7KWU - chains A and B; structure by X-ray diffraction, 2.02 A resolution.

# Chain A
Name: Reverse transcriptase p66
Source organism: Human immunodeficiency virus type 1
Notes: EC 2.7.7.49
UniProt: P03366 (POL_HV1B1); residues 1-555 here correspond to UniProt positions 600-1154 (UniProt number = residue number + 599)
Chain sequence (557 residues; each row starts with the number of its first residue; numbers below 1 keep their minus sign (Met-1 is residue -1)):
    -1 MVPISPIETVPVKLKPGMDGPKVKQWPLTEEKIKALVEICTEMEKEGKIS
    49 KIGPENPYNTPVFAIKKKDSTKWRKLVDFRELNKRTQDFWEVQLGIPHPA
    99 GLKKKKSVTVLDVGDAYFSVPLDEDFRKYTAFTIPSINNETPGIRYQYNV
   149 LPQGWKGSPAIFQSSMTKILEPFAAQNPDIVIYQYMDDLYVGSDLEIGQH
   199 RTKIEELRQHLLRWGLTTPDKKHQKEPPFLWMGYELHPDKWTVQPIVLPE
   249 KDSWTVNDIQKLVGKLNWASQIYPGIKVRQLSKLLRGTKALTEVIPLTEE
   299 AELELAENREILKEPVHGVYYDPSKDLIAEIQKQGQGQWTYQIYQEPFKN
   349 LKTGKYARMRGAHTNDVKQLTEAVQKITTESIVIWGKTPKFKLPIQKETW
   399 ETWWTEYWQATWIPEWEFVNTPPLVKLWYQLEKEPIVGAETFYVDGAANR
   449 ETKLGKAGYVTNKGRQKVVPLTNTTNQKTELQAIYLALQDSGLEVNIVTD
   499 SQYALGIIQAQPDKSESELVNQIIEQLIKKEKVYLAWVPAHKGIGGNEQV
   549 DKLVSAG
Unresolved in the structure: 555
Sequence notes: initiating methionine (-1); expression tag (0); engineered mutation Ala172 (Lys771 in P03366), Ala173 (Lys772 in P03366), Ser280 (Cys879 in P03366)
Metal / ion sites: Mg2+: Asp443, Asp549
Residues lining bound ligands: 16c (K7F; 4-[(4-{[4-(4-cyano-2,6-dimethylphenoxy)-5-(pyridin-4-yl)pyrimidin-2-yl]amino}piperidin-1-yl)methyl]benzamide): Pro95, Leu100, Lys101, Lys103, Lys104, Ser105, Val106, Val179, Ile180, Tyr181, Tyr188, Pro225, Phe227, Trp229, Leu234, His235, Pro236, Tyr318
UniProt features mapped onto this chain:
  - region: Phe227 to His235 (RT 'primer grip')
  - motif: Trp398 to Trp414 (Tryptophan repeat motif)
  - binding site (Mg(2+)): Asp110, Asp185, Asp186, Asp443, Glu478, Asp498, Asp549
  - site: Trp401 (Essential for RT p66/p51 heterodimerization), Trp414 (Essential for RT p66/p51 heterodimerization), Phe440, Tyr441 (Cleavage)
Reported in the primary citation:
  - binding site for 16c: Pro95, Leu100, Lys101, Val179, Ile180, Tyr181, Tyr188, Leu228, Leu234, Pro236, Tyr318

# Chain B
Name: Reverse transcriptase p51
Source organism: Human immunodeficiency virus type 1
UniProt: P03366 (POL_HV1B1); residues 1-428 here correspond to UniProt positions 600-1027 (UniProt number = residue number + 599)
Chain sequence (429 residues; row label = number of the first residue in the row; numbering starts at 0):
     0 GPISPIETVPVKLKPGMDGPKVKQWPLTEEKIKALVEICTEMEKEGKISK
    50 IGPENPYNTPVFAIKKKDSTKWRKLVDFRELNKRTQDFWEVQLGIPHPAG
   100 LKKKKSVTVLDVGDAYFSVPLDEDFRKYTAFTIPSINNETPGIRYQYNVL
   150 PQGWKGSPAIFQSSMTKILEPFKKQNPDIVIYQYMDDLYVGSDLEIGQHR
   200 TKIEELRQHLLRWGLTTPDKKHQKEPPFLWMGYELHPDKWTVQPIVLPEK
   250 DSWTVNDIQKLVGKLNWASQIYPGIKVRQLSKLLRGTKALTEVIPLTEEA
   300 ELELAENREILKEPVHGVYYDPSKDLIAEIQKQGQGQWTYQIYQEPFKNL
   350 KTGKYARMRGAHTNDVKQLTEAVQKITTESIVIWGKTPKFKLPIQKETWE
   400 TWWTEYWQATWIPEWEFVNTPPLVKLWYQ
Unresolved in the structure: 0-3, 214-224
Sequence notes: expression tag (0); engineered mutation Ser280 (Cys879 in P03366)
UniProt features mapped onto this chain:
  - region: Phe227 to His235 (RT 'primer grip')
  - motif: Trp398 to Trp414 (Tryptophan repeat motif)
  - binding site (Mg(2+)): Asp110, Asp185, Asp186
  - site (Essential for RT p66/p51 heterodimerization): Trp401, Trp414
Reported in the primary citation:
  - binding site for 16c: Glu138

# How chain A and chain B interact
Contacting residue pairs (108):
  Val8(A) - Glu53(B)
  Pro9(A) - Glu53(B)
  Gln85(A) - Glu53(B)  hydrogen bond (side chain-backbone)
  Asp86(A) - Lys20(B)  salt bridge
  Asp86(A) - Pro55(B)
  Phe87(A) - Pro52(B)
  Trp88(A) - Pro52(B)  hydrogen bond (backbone-backbone)
  Trp88(A) - Asn54(B)
  Trp88(A) - Pro55(B)
  Trp88(A) - Asn57(B)
  Trp88(A) - Thr131(B)
  Trp88(A) - Arg143(B)
  Gly93(A) - Asn137(B)
  Ile94(A) - Asn137(B)
  Pro95(A) - Asn136(B)
  Pro95(A) - Asn137(B)
  His96(A) - Asn136(B)  hydrogen bond (backbone-side chain)
  Gly99(A) - Asn136(B)
  Gly99(A) - Glu138(B)
  Leu100(A) - Asn136(B)
  Leu100(A) - Glu138(B)
  Ser162(A) - Pro52(B)
  Thr165(A) - Pro140(B)
  Tyr181(A) - Glu138(B)
  Glu370(A) - Gln394(B)
  Gln373(A) - Thr400(B)
  Gln373(A) - Trp401(B)  hydrogen bond
  Thr376(A) - Thr400(B)
  Thr376(A) - Trp401(B)
  Thr377(A) - Thr400(B)
  Ile380(A) - Pro25(B)  hydrophobic
  Ile380(A) - Leu26(B)
  Ile380(A) - Thr27(B)
  Val381(A) - Pro25(B)  hydrophobic
  Val381(A) - Ile135(B)
  Val381(A) - Asn136(B)  hydrogen bond (backbone-backbone)
  Ile382(A) - Ile135(B)
  Ile382(A) - Asn136(B)
  Trp383(A) - Ile135(B)
  Gly384(A) - Thr27(B)
  Gly384(A) - Glu28(B)  hydrogen bond (backbone-backbone)
  Gly384(A) - Ile135(B)
  Trp402(A) - Lys331(B)  hydrogen bond (backbone-side chain)
  Trp402(A) - His361(B)
  Trp402(A) - Thr362(B)
  Trp402(A) - Asp364(B)
  Tyr405(A) - Lys331(B)  hydrogen bond (backbone-side chain)
  Trp406(A) - Lys331(B)
  Trp406(A) - Val417(B)
  Trp406(A) - Asn418(B)
  Trp406(A) - Thr419(B)
  Trp406(A) - Pro420(B)
  Trp406(A) - Pro421(B)
  Gln407(A) - Lys331(B)  hydrogen bond (backbone-side chain)
  Gln407(A) - Asp364(B)
  Gln407(A) - Pro392(B)
  Gln407(A) - Ile393(B)
  Gln407(A) - Gln394(B)  hydrogen bond
  Gln407(A) - Val417(B)  hydrogen bond (side chain-backbone)
  Ala408(A) - Lys331(B)
  Ala408(A) - Trp337(B)  hydrophobic
  Ala408(A) - Asp364(B)
  Ala408(A) - Pro392(B)  hydrogen bond (backbone-backbone)
  Ala408(A) - Ile393(B)
  Thr409(A) - Asp364(B)
  Trp410(A) - Thr362(B)
  Trp410(A) - Asn363(B)
  Trp410(A) - Val365(B)  hydrophobic
  Trp410(A) - Trp401(B)
  Trp410(A) - Tyr405(B)
  Pro412(A) - Trp401(B)  hydrophobic
  Pro433(A) - Asn255(B)
  Pro433(A) - Thr290(B)
  Ile434(A) - Thr290(B)
  Val435(A) - Thr290(B)
  Thr439(A) - Lys287(B)
  Thr439(A) - Ala288(B)
  Thr439(A) - Leu289(B)  hydrogen bond (side chain-backbone)
  Tyr441(A) - Val254(B)
  Tyr441(A) - Gln258(B)
  Tyr441(A) - Thr286(B)
  Tyr441(A) - Lys287(B)  hydrogen bond (side chain-backbone)
  Val458(A) - Thr286(B)
  Thr459(A) - Thr286(B)  hydrogen bond (backbone-side chain)
  Asn460(A) - Thr286(B)
  Asn460(A) - Lys287(B)
  Asn460(A) - Ala288(B)
  Asn494(A) - Leu289(B)
  Val496(A) - Gln258(B)
  Val496(A) - Leu289(B)  hydrophobic
  Gly504(A) - Pro420(B)
  Gln507(A) - Pro420(B)
  Tyr532(A) - Asn255(B)  hydrogen bond
  Tyr532(A) - Leu289(B)  hydrophobic
  Trp535(A) - Leu422(B)
  Trp535(A) - Trp426(B)  hydrophobic
  Val536(A) - Gln258(B)
  Pro537(A) - Gly262(B)
  Pro537(A) - Asn265(B)
  Lys540(A) - Asn265(B)
  Lys540(A) - Ser280(B)  hydrogen bond (backbone-side chain)
  Gly541(A) - Ser280(B)
  Gly541(A) - Leu283(B)
  Ile542(A) - Leu283(B)
  Gly543(A) - Leu283(B)  hydrogen bond (backbone-backbone)
  Gly543(A) - Gly285(B)
  Gly544(A) - Gly285(B)  hydrogen bond (backbone-backbone)
  Gly544(A) - Thr286(B)
Interface residues without a listed pair, chain A (64 interface residues in all): Leu92, Ala158, Ile159, Glu169, Thr369, Thr386, Gln500, Leu503, Ala508, Ala534, Gln547
Interface residues without a listed pair, chain B (61 interface residues in all): Lys22, Lys49, Tyr56, Val261, Val276, Arg277, Arg284, Leu368, Glu396, Thr397, Lys424

# Summary
64 residues of chain A face 61 of chain B across their interface; the contacts include 19 hydrogen bonds and 1
salt bridge. Polar pairs include Asp86(A)-Lys20(B), Gln85(A)-Glu53(B) and His96(A)-Asn136(B). Chain A binds
16c. The paper reports a binding site for 16c at Pro95(A), Leu100(A) and Glu138(B) among others.
Chain A is Reverse transcriptase p66 and chain B is Reverse transcriptase p51, both from Human
immunodeficiency virus type 1; the structure, Crystal Structure of HIV-1 RT in Complex with 16c (K07-15), was
determined by X-ray diffraction.
